PDB entry 9IHF | electron microscopy, 3.16 A resolution | chains D and I of the 16 polymer chains in the assembly

Chain D:
Molecule: Histone H2B 1.1
From: Xenopus laevis
Reference sequence: P02281 (H2B11_XENLA); residues 26-121 here correspond to UniProt positions 30-125 (UniProt number = residue number + 4)
Chain sequence (96 residues; each row starts with the number of its first residue):
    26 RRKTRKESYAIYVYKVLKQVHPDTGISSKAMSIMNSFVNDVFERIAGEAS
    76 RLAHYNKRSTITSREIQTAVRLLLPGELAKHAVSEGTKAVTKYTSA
Unresolved in the structure: 26-27
Construct notes: conflict Thr29 (Ser33 in P02281)
Swiss-Prot annotation at these positions:
  - glycosylation: Ser109 (O-linked (GlcNAc) serine)
  - cross-link: Lys117 (Glycyl lysine isopeptide (Lys-Gly) (interchain with G-Cter in ubiquitin))

Chain I:
Molecule: Widom-601 DNA
Sequence (147 nucleotides; row label = number of the first residue in the row; numbers below 1 keep their minus sign (DA-73 is residue -73)):
   -73 ATCGGATGTATATATCTGACACGTGCCTGGAGACTAGGGAGTAATCCCCT
   -23 TGGCGGTTAAAACGCGGGGGACAGCGCGTACGTGCGTTTAAGCGGTGCTA
    27 GAGCTGTCTACGACCAATTGAGCGGCCTCGGCACCGGGATTCTCGAT
Unresolved in the structure: -73, 61-73

How chain D and chain I interact:
Contacting residue pairs (11):
  Thr29(D) - DC30(I)  hydrogen bond to the phosphate
  Arg30(D) - DC-47(I)  base contact
  Tyr39(D) - DA-53(I)  hydrogen bond to the phosphate
  Tyr39(D) - DC-52(I)  phosphate contact
  Gly50(D) - DA-53(I)  phosphate contact
  Ile51(D) - DA-53(I)  hydrogen bond to the phosphate
  Ser53(D) - DC-54(I)  hydrogen bond to the phosphate
  Arg83(D) - DA-34(I)  salt bridge to the phosphate
  Arg83(D) - DG-33(I)  salt bridge to the phosphate
  Ser84(D) - DA-34(I)  phosphate contact
  Thr85(D) - DA-34(I)  phosphate contact
Other interface residues (no listed pair), chain D (10 interface residues in all): Ser52
Other interface residues (no listed pair), chain I (9 interface residues in all): DT-46, DG-35

Overview:
The interface between chain D and chain I involves 10 residues on one side and 9 on the other, with 4 hydrogen
bonds and 2 salt bridges. Polar contacts include Thr29(D)-DC30(I), Tyr39(D)-DA-53(I) and Ile51(D)-DA-53(I).
Here chain D is Histone H2B 1.1 (Xenopus laevis) and chain I is Widom-601 DNA. Entry 9IHF (Nucleosome core
particle bound by one monomer and one dimer of of DTT-reduced native myeloperoxidase) was determined by
electron microscopy (same publication as 9GEN, 9GEO, 9GEP, 9GEQ, 9GER, 9IHD and 9IHE).
